Entry 5FSN (X-ray diffraction, 1.69 A resolution); this record covers chain A.

# Chain A
Protein: 7,8-dihydro-8-oxoguanine triphosphatase
From: Homo sapiens
Notes: EC 3.6.1.55, 3.6.1.56
UniProtKB: P36639 (8ODP_HUMAN); residues 1-156 here correspond to UniProt positions 42-197 (UniProt number = residue number + 41)
Amino-acid sequence (156 residues; numbered 1 to 156; the number before each row is that of its first residue):
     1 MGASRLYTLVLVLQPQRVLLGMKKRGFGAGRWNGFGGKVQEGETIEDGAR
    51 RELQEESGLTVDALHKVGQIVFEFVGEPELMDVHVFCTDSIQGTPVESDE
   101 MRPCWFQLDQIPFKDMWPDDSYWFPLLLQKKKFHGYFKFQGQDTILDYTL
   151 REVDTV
Disordered / not traced: 1-2
Residues lining bound ligands: 6Q3 (3-(2-amino-6-methyl-pyrimidin-4-yl)oxypropan-1-ol): Y7, T8, L9, F27, G36, G37, F72, F74, M81, V83, W117, D119, D120, W123, F139
Reported in the primary citation:
  - conformationally variable residues (side-chain flip): N33
  - catalytic residues: E52, E56, E100 (proposed by the authors, not directly observed)

# In short
Chain A binds compound 6Q3. The paper reports catalytic residues E52, E56 and E100; conformational variability
at N33.
Chain A is 7,8-dihydro-8-oxoguanine triphosphatase (Homo sapiens); the structure, MTH1 substrate recognition:
Complex with a aminomethylpyrimidinyl oxypropanol, was determined by X-ray diffraction, deposited together
with 5FSO, 5FSK, 5FSL, 5FSM and 5FSI.
